PDB entry 7UYV | X-ray diffraction, 2.15 A resolution | chain A

Chain A:
Name: Tyrosine-protein kinase JAK3
Source organism: Homo sapiens
Notes: EC 2.7.10.2; fragment: kinase domain
UniProtKB: P52333 (JAK3_HUMAN); residues 810-1100 here = UniProt positions 810-1100
Amino-acid sequence (291 residues; row label = number of the first residue in the row):
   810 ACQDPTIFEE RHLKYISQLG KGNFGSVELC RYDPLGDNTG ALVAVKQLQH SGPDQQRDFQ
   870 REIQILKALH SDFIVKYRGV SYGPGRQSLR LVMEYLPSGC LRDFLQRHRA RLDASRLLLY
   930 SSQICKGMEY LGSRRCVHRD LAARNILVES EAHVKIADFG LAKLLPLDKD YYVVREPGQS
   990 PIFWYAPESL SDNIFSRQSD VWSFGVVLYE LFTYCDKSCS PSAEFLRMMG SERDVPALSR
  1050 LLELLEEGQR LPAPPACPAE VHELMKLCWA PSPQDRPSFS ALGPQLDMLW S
Not modelled in the structure: 810-813, 892-895, 1039-1043
Modified residues: Y980 (O-phosphotyrosine; PTR); Y981 (O-phosphotyrosine; PTR)
Sequence notes: conflict S1040 (Cys in P52333), S1048 (Cys in P52333)
Small-molecule neighbours: OV5 (6-{[(2M)-2-(2-chloro-6-fluorophenyl)-5-oxo-5H-pyrrolo[3,4-b]pyridin-4-yl]amino}-N-ethylpyridine-3-carboxamide): L828, G829, V836, A853, V884, M902, E903, Y904, L905, P906, G908, R953, N954, L956, A966, D967
Curated features (UniProtKB/Swiss-Prot):
  - active site: D949 (Proton acceptor)
  - binding site (ATP): L828 to V836, K855
  - modified residue (Phosphotyrosine): Y904, Y939, Y980, Y981
  - natural variant: L910 (L910S: In T(-)B(+)NK(-) SCID)
  - mutagenesis: K855 (K855A: More than 90% loss of STAT5a activation), Y904 (Y904F: About 40% loss of STAT5a activation), Y939 (Y939F: About 80% loss of STAT5a activation)

Summary:
Bound to chain A: compound OV5. UniProt lists active-site residue D949, 10 ATP-binding residues and 3
mutagenesis sites.
Chain A is Tyrosine-protein kinase JAK3 (Homo sapiens); the structure, Crystal structure of JAK3 kinase domain
in complex with compound 25, was determined by X-ray diffraction, deposited together with 7UYR, 7UYS, 7UYT and
7UYW.
